PDB entry 3VBF | X-ray diffraction, 2.60 A resolution | chains A and D of the 4 polymer chains in the assembly

== Chain A ==
Molecule: Genome Polyprotein, capsid protein VP1
Organism: Human enterovirus 71
UniProt: B2ZUN0 (B2ZUN0_9ENTO); residues 1-297 here correspond to UniProt positions 566-862 (UniProt number = residue number + 565)
Chain sequence (297 residues; row label = number of the first residue in the row):
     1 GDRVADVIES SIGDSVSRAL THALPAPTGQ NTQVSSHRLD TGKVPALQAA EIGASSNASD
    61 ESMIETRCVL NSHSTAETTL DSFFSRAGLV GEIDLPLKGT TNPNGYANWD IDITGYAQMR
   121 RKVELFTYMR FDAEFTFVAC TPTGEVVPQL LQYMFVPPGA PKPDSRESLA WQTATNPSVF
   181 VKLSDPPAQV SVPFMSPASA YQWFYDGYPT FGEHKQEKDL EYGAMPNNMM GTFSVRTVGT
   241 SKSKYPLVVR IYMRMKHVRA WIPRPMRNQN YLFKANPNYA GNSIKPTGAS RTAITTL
Metal / ion sites: K+ site 1: T28, G29, N31, N71; Na+: V44, L47 (shared with E63(D), A65(D) of chain D); K+ site 2: Q189 (shared with 2 residues of chain C)
Ligand contacts:
  - adenosine monophosphate (AMP): P25, A26, P27, T28, G29, Q30
  - sphingosine (SPH): I111, D112, I113, T114, F131, F135, F137, F155, P177, V179, V190, V192, M195, Y201, W203, N228, M230, F233, A275

== Chain D ==
Molecule: Genome Polyprotein, capsid protein VP4
Organism: Human enterovirus 71
UniProt: B2ZUN0 (B2ZUN0_9ENTO); residue numbers follow UniProt; this construct covers 12-69
Chain sequence (58 residues; each row starts with the number of its first residue):
    12 SHENSNSATE GSTINYTTIN YYKDSYAATA GKQSLKQDPD KFANPVKDIF TEMAAPLK
Metal / ion sites: Na+: E63, A65 (shared with V44(A), L47(A) of chain A)

== Chain A / chain D interface ==
Contacting residue pairs (66; chain A residue first):
  L20(A) - V57(D)
  T21(A) - D49(D)  hydrogen bond
  T21(A) - D51(D)
  T21(A) - K52(D)
  H22(A) - D49(D)  hydrogen bond (backbone-side chain)
  A23(A) - K47(D)
  A23(A) - Q48(D)
  A23(A) - D49(D)
  L24(A) - K47(D)
  L24(A) - Q48(D)  hydrogen bond (backbone-backbone)
  P25(A) - L46(D)
  P25(A) - K47(D)
  A26(A) - L46(D)  hydrogen bond (backbone-backbone)
  A26(A) - Q48(D)
  P27(A) - L46(D)  hydrophobic
  G42(A) - M64(D)
  K43(A) - M64(D)
  V44(A) - M64(D)  hydrogen bond (backbone-backbone)
  V44(A) - A65(D)
  P45(A) - E63(D)
  P45(A) - M64(D)  hydrophobic
  L47(A) - P67(D)
  Q48(A) - P67(D)
  A49(A) - P67(D)  hydrophobic
  A49(A) - L68(D)  hydrophobic
  I52(A) - V57(D)  hydrophobic
  I52(A) - F61(D)  hydrophobic
  A54(A) - A54(D)
  A54(A) - N55(D)
  S55(A) - A54(D)  hydrogen bond (backbone-backbone)
  N57(A) - F61(D)
  N57(A) - T62(D)  hydrogen bond (side chain-backbone)
  N57(A) - E63(D)
  A58(A) - E63(D)
  S59(A) - E63(D)  hydrogen bond
  S62(A) - E63(D)  hydrogen bond
  T75(A) - L46(D)
  T75(A) - Q48(D)
  T79(A) - Q44(D)
  T79(A) - L46(D)
  L80(A) - Q44(D)  hydrogen bond (backbone-side chain)
  D81(A) - Y27(D)
  D81(A) - A41(D)
  D81(A) - Q44(D)  hydrogen bond
  S85(A) - A41(D)
  R130(A) - A19(D)  hydrogen bond (side chain-backbone)
  F131(A) - A19(D)
  D132(A) - S18(D)
  D132(A) - A19(D)  hydrogen bond (side chain-backbone)
  D132(A) - Y37(D)
  S191(A) - Y37(D)
  S191(A) - A38(D)
  V192(A) - Y37(D)
  P193(A) - Y37(D)
  K256(A) - Y37(D)  hydrogen bond (side chain-backbone)
  K256(A) - A38(D)  hydrogen bond (side chain-backbone)
  K256(A) - A39(D)  hydrogen bond (side chain-backbone)
  H257(A) - S18(D)
  H257(A) - A19(D)
  H257(A) - T20(D)
  H257(A) - Y37(D)
  H257(A) - A39(D)  hydrogen bond (side chain-backbone)
  H257(A) - T40(D)  hydrogen bond (side chain-backbone)
  V258(A) - Y27(D)
  V258(A) - Q44(D)
  P263(A) - F53(D)
Also at the interface, not in a pair above, chain A (41 interface residues in all): A76, F194, R254, R259
Also at the interface, not in a pair above, chain D (33 interface residues in all): N17, G22, S23, S36, K58, A66

== Summary ==
The interface between chain A and chain D involves 41 residues on one side and 33 on the other, with 18
hydrogen bonds. Among the polar pairs are T21(A)-D49(D), H22(A)-D49(D) and N57(A)-T62(D). Adenosine
monophosphate is bound between chain A and chain D.
Here chain A is Genome Polyprotein, capsid protein VP1 and chain D is Genome Polyprotein, capsid protein VP4,
both from Human enterovirus 71. Entry 3VBF (Crystal structure of formaldehyde treated human Enterovirus 71
(space group I23)) was determined by X-ray diffraction, deposited together with 3VBH, 3VBO, 3VBR, 3VBS and
3VBU.
